8ABA - chains C and N of the 20 polymer chains in the assembly; structure by electron microscopy, 3.20 A resolution.

[Chain C (and N)]
Name: Cytochrome b
From: Yarrowia lipolytica
Notes: chain N of this document is another copy of the same molecule, construct and numbering; everything in this record applies to it too
UniProt: Q9B6D0 (CYB_YARLI); residues 1-385 here = UniProt positions 1-385
Amino-acid sequence (385 residues; numbered 1 to 385; the number before each row is that of its first residue):
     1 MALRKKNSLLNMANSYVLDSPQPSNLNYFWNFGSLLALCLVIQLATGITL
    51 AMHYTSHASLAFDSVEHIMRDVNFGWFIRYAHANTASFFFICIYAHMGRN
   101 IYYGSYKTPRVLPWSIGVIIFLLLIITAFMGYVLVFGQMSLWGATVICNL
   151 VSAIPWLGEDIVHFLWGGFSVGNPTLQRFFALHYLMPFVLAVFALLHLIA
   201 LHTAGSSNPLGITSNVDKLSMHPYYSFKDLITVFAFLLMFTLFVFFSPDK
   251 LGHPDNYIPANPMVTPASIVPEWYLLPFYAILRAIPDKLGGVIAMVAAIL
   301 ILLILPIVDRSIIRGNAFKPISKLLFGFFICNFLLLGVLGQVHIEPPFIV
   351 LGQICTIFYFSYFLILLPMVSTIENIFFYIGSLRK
Disordered / not traced: 384-385
Ion coordination: heme Fe site 1: H82, H183; heme Fe site 2: H96, H197
Small-molecule neighbours:
  - heme (HEM), molecule 1: W30, F32, G33, S34, L36, A37, L40, F89, I93, H96, M97, R99, N100, S105, R110, P113, W114, G117, V118, I120, F121, L190, A194, H197, L198, L201, S206, S207
  - heme (HEM), molecule 2: L40, Q43, L44, G47, I48, L50, A51, Y54, V65, R79, H82, A83, A86, F89, L124, T127, A128, G131, Y132, L134, V135, F180, H183, Y184, P187, L190, E272, Y274
  - 1,2-diacyl-sn-glycero-3-phosphocholine (PC1): N27, F29, Y94, A95, G98, R99, Y102, Y103, P209, L210, A317, K323, F326, G327, I330, C331, F333
  - phosphatidylethanolamine (PTY), molecule 1: S34, A37, L38, V41, H222, P223, S226, F227, D229, L230, V233, F234
  - phosphatidylethanolamine (PTY), molecule 2: F74, F77, L237, F240, F245
Curated features (UniProtKB/Swiss-Prot):
  - binding site (heme b): H82, H96, H183, H197
  - binding site (a ubiquinone): H202

[Chain C / chain N interface]
Contacting residue pairs - 49 pairs, chain C then chain N:
  N7(C) with L112(N)
  S8(C) with I199(N); T203(N)
  L9(C) with L112(N), hydrophobic; I116(N), hydrophobic; L196(N), hydrophobic; I199(N), hydrophobic
  M12(C) with I199(N), hydrophobic
  I48(C) with L185(N), hydrophobic
  A51(C) with Q177(N); A181(N), hydrophobic
  M52(C) with Q177(N); R178(N); A181(N), hydrophobic; L182(N), hydrophobic
  H53(C) with Q177(N)
  Y54(C) with S56(N); Q177(N)
  T55(C) with H57(N); Q177(N), hydrogen bond
  S56(C) with Y54(N)
  H57(C) with T55(N); L60(N)
  L60(C) with H57(N)
  L112(C) with N7(N); L9(N), hydrophobic
  I116(C) with L9(N), hydrophobic
  Q177(C) with M52(N); H53(N); Y54(N); T55(N), hydrogen bond
  R178(C) with M52(N)
  F180(C) with F180(N), hydrophobic
  A181(C) with A51(N); M52(N), hydrophobic; Y184(N), hydrogen bond (backbone-side chain)
  L182(C) with M52(N), hydrophobic
  Y184(C) with A181(N), hydrogen bond (side chain-backbone); Y184(N), hydrophobic; L185(N)
  L185(C) with I48(N), hydrophobic; Y184(N); F188(N), hydrophobic
  F188(C) with L185(N), hydrophobic
  L196(C) with L9(N), hydrophobic
  I199(C) with S8(N); L9(N), hydrophobic; M12(N), hydrophobic
  T203(C) with S8(N)
Other interface residues (no listed pair), chain C (27 interface residues in all): A200
Other interface residues (no listed pair), chain N (27 interface residues in all): A200

[Summary]
The chain C/chain N interface involves 27 residues from each chain, with 4 hydrogen bonds. Polar pairs include
T55(C)-Q177(N) and A181(C)-Y184(N). Ligands of chain C: heme, 1,2-diacyl-sn-glycero-3-phosphocholine and
phosphatidylethanolamine. Curated annotation (UniProt) lists 4 heme b-binding residues and ubiquinone-binding
residue H202(C) on chain C.
Chain C and chain N are both Cytochrome b (Yarrowia lipolytica); the structure, Complex III2 from Yarrowia
lipolytica, ascorbate-reduced, int-position, was determined by electron microscopy, deposited together with
8AB6, 8AB7, 8AB8, 8AB9, 8ABB, 8ABE and 11 further entries.
